PDB entry 8RT8 | electron microscopy, 3.05 A resolution | chains h and i of the 46 polymer chains in the assembly

[Chain h]
Name: TrwE protein
Source organism: Escherichia coli
Reference sequence: O50337 (O50337_ECOLX); residue numbers follow UniProt; this construct covers 1-395
Sequence (395 residues; row label = number of the first residue in the row):
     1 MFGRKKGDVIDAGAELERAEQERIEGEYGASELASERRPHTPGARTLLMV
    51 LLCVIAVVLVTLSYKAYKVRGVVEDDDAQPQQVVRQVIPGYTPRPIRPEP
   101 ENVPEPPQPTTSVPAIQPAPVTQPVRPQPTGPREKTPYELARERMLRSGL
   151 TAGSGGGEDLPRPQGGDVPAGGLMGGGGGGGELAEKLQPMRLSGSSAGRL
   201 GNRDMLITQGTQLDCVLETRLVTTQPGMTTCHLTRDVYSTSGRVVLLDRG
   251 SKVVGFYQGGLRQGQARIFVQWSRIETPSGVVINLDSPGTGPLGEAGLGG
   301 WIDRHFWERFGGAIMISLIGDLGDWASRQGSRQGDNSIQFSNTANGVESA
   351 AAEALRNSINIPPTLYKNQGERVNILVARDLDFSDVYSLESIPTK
Unresolved in the structure: 1-134, 154-176, 332-348
Disulfide bonds: Cys215-Cys231
Construct notes: conflict Asp335 (Asn in O50337)

[Chain i]
Name: TrwF protein
Source organism: Escherichia coli
Reference sequence: O50336 (O50336_ECOLX); numbering as in UniProt (aligned over 1-266)
Sequence (266 residues; each row starts with the number of its first residue):
     1 MKKLAIVALLASLHAVPALALDVPSSSRYDHRIRYVTYNPADVVQVDTVL
    51 GVATHIMLEEGEQYLTHAFGDSEAYAFARKGRHIFIKPQAELANTNLIVV
   101 TDRRSYKFRLQMRNDRNGAMYELAFRYPDTQARQTREANARAAVEAAFEQ
   151 RVGAYYNLKYMMSGDKDIAPVNAWDDGRFTYFKFSANADLPSIYFVDAEG
   201 NESLVPRTTVGSSNNIIAVHKVNPKWMIRLGNRALAIFNEAYDPNGVPND
   251 TGTASPAVRRVNKGGN
Unresolved in the structure: 1-20
Construct notes: conflict Asp71 (Ile in O50336), Ser72 (Pro in O50336), Glu73 (Lys in O50336), Ala74 (Pro in O50336), Tyr75 (Met in O50336), Ala76 (Pro in O50336), Phe77 (Leu in O50336), Ala78 (Pro in O50336), Arg79 (Gly in O50336), Lys80 (Arg in O50336), Gly81 (Ala in O50336), Arg82 (Gly in O50336), His83 (Ile in O50336), Ile84 (Phe in O50336), Phe85 (Leu in O50336), Ile86 (Ser in O50336), Lys87 (Ser in O50336), Pro88 (Arg in O50336), Gln89 (Thr in O50336)

[Interface between chain h and chain i]
Contacting residue pairs (53; chain h residue first):
  Pro137(h) with Glu91(i)
  Ala141(h) with Leu92(i), hydrophobic
  Arg144(h) with Asp71(i), salt bridge; Glu73(i); Ala90(i); Glu91(i); Leu92(i)
  Met145(h) with Asp71(i); Asn94(i)
  Arg147(h) with Glu73(i), salt bridge
  Ser148(h) with Gly70(i); Asp71(i), hydrogen bond; Ser72(i)
  Gly149(h) with Ser72(i), hydrogen bond (backbone-side chain)
  Leu150(h) with Ala68(i); Phe69(i); Ser72(i), hydrogen bond (backbone-side chain)
  Thr151(h) with His67(i); Ser72(i), hydrogen bond (backbone-side chain)
  Ala152(h) with Ser72(i), hydrogen bond (backbone-side chain)
  Val216(h) with Leu190(i); Ser192(i); Leu230(i), hydrophobic
  Leu217(h) with Ser192(i); Tyr194(i), hydrogen bond (backbone-side chain)
  Glu218(h) with Tyr194(i), hydrogen bond (backbone-side chain); Leu204(i); Val205(i)
  His232(h) with Arg207(i), hydrogen bond
  Thr234(h) with Asp189(i); Leu190(i), hydrogen bond (backbone-backbone)
  Arg235(h) with Asp189(i), salt bridge
  Asp248(h) with Asn214(i)
  Arg249(h) with Ser185(i); Ala186(i), hydrogen bond (side chain-backbone); Ala188(i); Leu190(i); Ser213(i); Asn214(i), hydrogen bond (side chain-backbone); Asn215(i)
  Gly250(h) with Arg207(i); Thr209(i), hydrogen bond (backbone-side chain)
  Pro278(h) with Thr209(i); Asn214(i)
  Gln369(h) with Tyr194(i); Glu202(i), hydrogen bond; Arg229(i)
  Gly370(h) with Tyr194(i); Leu230(i); Gly231(i), hydrogen bond (backbone-backbone)
  Glu371(h) with Gly231(i)
  Arg372(h) with Asp189(i), salt bridge; Leu230(i)
Other interface residues (no listed pair), chain h (27 interface residues in all): Leu140, Thr219, Leu233
Other interface residues (no listed pair), chain i (32 interface residues in all): Ala74, Phe184, Pro191

[Overview]
Chain h and chain i form an interface of 27 and 32 residues respectively, with 14 hydrogen bonds and 4 salt
bridges. Among the polar pairs are Arg144(h)-Asp71(i), Arg147(h)-Glu73(i) and Arg235(h)-Asp189(i).
Here chain h is TrwE protein and chain i is TrwF protein, both from Escherichia coli. Entry 8RT8
(Conformation-C of the full-length outer membrane core complex (TrwH/VirB7, TrwF/VirB9, TrwE/VirB10CTD) from
the fully-assembled R388 type ...) was determined by electron microscopy, deposited together with 8RT4, 8RT5,
8RT6, 8RT7, 8RT9, 8RTA, 8RTB and 8RTD.
